8E96 - chains A and B of the 4 polymer chains in the assembly; structure by electron microscopy, 3.38 A resolution.

# Chain A
Molecule: Glutamate receptor ionotropic, NMDA 1
Source organism: Homo sapiens
Reference sequence: Q05586 (NMDZ1_HUMAN); residue numbers follow UniProt; this construct covers 19-847
Amino-acid sequence (829 residues; row label = number of the first residue in the row):
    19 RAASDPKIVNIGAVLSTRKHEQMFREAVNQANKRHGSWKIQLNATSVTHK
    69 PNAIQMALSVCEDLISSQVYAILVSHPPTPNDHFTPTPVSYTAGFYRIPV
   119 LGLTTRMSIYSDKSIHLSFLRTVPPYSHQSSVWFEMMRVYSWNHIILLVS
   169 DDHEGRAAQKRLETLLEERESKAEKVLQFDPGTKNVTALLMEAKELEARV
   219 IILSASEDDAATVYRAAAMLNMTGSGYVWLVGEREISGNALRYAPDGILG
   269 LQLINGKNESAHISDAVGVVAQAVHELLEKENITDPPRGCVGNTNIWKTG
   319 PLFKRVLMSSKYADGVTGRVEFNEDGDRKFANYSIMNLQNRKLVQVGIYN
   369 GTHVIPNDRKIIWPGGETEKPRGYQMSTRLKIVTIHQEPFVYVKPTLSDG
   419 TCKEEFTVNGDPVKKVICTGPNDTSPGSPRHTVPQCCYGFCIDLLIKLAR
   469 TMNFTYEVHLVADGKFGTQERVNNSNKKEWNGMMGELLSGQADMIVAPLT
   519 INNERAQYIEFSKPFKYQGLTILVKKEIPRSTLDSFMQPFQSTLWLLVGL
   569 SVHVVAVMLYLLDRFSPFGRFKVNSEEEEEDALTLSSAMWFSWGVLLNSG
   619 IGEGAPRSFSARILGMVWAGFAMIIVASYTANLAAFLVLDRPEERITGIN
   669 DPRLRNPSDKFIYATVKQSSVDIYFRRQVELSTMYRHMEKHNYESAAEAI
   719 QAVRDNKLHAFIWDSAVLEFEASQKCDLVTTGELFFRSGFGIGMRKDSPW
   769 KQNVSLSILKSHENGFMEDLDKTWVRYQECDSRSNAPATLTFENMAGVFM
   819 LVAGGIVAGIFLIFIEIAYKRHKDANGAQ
Disordered / not traced: 19-24, 491-494, 556-559, 583-602, 618-625, 799-847
Differences from the reference sequence: engineered mutation Ser22 (Cys in Q05586), Asn844 (Arg in Q05586), Gly845 (Arg in Q05586), Ala846 (Lys in Q05586)
Disulfide bonds: Cys79-Cys308, Cys436-Cys455, Cys744-Cys798
Glycans and other covalent adducts: N-acetylglucosamine (NAG) linked to Asn771
Residues lining bound ligands: glycine (GLY): Phe484, Pro516, Leu517, Thr518, Arg523, Ser687, Ser688, Trp731, Asp732

# Chain B
Molecule: Glutamate receptor ionotropic, NMDA 2D
Source organism: Homo sapiens
Reference sequence: O15399 (NMDE4_HUMAN); residue numbers follow UniProt; this construct covers 28-879
Amino-acid sequence (887 residues; each row starts with the number of its first residue; numbers below 1 keep their minus sign (Trp-7 is residue -7)):
    -7 WSHPQFEKGGGSGGGSGGSAWSHPQFEKGALVPRGFPEEAPGPGGAGGPG
    43 GGLGGARPLNVALVFSGPAYAAEAARLGPAVAAAVRSPGLDVRPVALVLN
    93 GSDPRSLVLQLCDLLSGLRVHGVVFEDDSRAPAVAPILDFLSAQTSLPIV
   143 AVHGGAALVLTPKEKGSTFLQLGSSTEQQLQVIFEVLEEYDWTSFVAVTT
   193 RAPGHRAFLSYIEVLTDGSLVGWEHRGALTLDPGAGEAVLSAQLRSVSAQ
   243 IRLLFCAREEAEPVFRAAEEAGLTGSGYVWFMVGPQLAGGGGSGAPGEPP
   293 LLPGGAPLPAGLFAVRSAGWRDDLARRVAAGVAVVARGAQALLRDYGFLP
   343 ELGHDCRAQNRTHRGESLHRYFMNITWDNRDYSFNEDGFLVNPSLVVISL
   393 TRDRTWEVVGSWEQQTLRLKYPLWSRYGRFLQPVDDTQHLTVATLEERPF
   443 VIVEPADPISGTCIRDSVPCRSQLNRTHSPPPDAPRPEKRCCKGFCIDIL
   493 KRLAHTIGFSYDLYLVTNGKHGKKIDGVWNGMIGEVFYQRADMAIGSLTI
   543 NEERSEIVDFSVPFVETGISVMVARSNGTVSPSAFLEPYSPAVWVMMFVM
   593 CLTVVAVTVFIFEYLSPVGYNRSLATGKRPGGSTFTIGKSIWLLWALVFN
   643 NSVPVENPRGTTSKIMVLVWAFFAVIFLASYTANLAAFMIQEEYVDTVSG
   693 LSDRKFQRPQEQYPPLKFGTVPNGSTEKNIRSNYPDMHSYMVRYNQPRVE
   743 EALTQLKAGKLDAFIYDAAVLNYMARKDEGCKLVTIGSGKVFATTGYGIA
   793 LHKGSRWKRPIDLALLQFLGDDEIEMLERLWLSGICHNDKIEVMSSKLDI
   843 DNMAGVFYMLLVAMGLSLLVFAWEHLVYWRLRHCLGP
Disordered / not traced: -7 to 47, 279-297, 340-343, 468-477, 569-632, 642-651, 682-689, 830-845, 863-879
Differences from the reference sequence: expression tag (-7 to 27)
Disulfide bonds: Cys104-Cys348, Cys455-Cys483, Cys462-Cys484
Glycans and other covalent adducts: N-acetylglucosamine (NAG) linked to Asn715
Residues lining bound ligands: glutamic acid (GLU): His513, Ser539, Leu540, Thr541, Arg546, Val713, Gly716, Ser717, Thr718, Tyr758, Asp759

# How chain A and chain B interact
Contacting residue pairs (55; chain A residue first):
  Pro69(A) - Gln351(B)
  Asn70(A) - Gln351(B)
  Ala71(A) - Phe132(B)  hydrophobic
  Ala71(A) - Gln136(B)
  Ile72(A) - Gln136(B)
  Ile72(A) - Cys348(B)  hydrophobic
  Ile72(A) - Arg349(B)
  Gln73(A) - Arg349(B)  hydrogen bond
  Ala75(A) - Val100(B)  hydrophobic
  Leu76(A) - Val100(B)  hydrophobic
  Leu76(A) - Leu101(B)  hydrophobic
  Cys79(A) - Ser98(B)
  Thr105(A) - Phe132(B)
  Pro106(A) - Phe132(B)  hydrophobic
  Tyr109(A) - Pro128(B)
  Tyr109(A) - Ile129(B)  hydrophobic
  Tyr109(A) - Phe132(B)  hydrophobic
  Tyr109(A) - Glu156(B)  hydrogen bond
  Thr110(A) - Pro96(B)
  Phe113(A) - Pro96(B)  hydrophobic
  Phe113(A) - Pro128(B)  hydrophobic
  Tyr114(A) - Asp95(B)  hydrogen bond
  Tyr114(A) - Pro96(B)  hydrogen bond (side chain-backbone)
  Asp130(A) - Thr153(B)
  Asp130(A) - Pro154(B)
  Lys131(A) - Pro195(B)
  Ser132(A) - Leu152(B)
  Ser132(A) - Thr153(B)  hydrogen bond (side chain-backbone)
  Ile133(A) - Leu152(B)  hydrophobic
  Ile133(A) - Pro154(B)
  Leu135(A) - Pro195(B)  hydrophobic
  His171(A) - Pro154(B)
  Cys308(A) - Pro96(B)
  Cys308(A) - Arg97(B)
  Val309(A) - Arg97(B)
  Asn311(A) - Asp95(B)
  Thr312(A) - Asp95(B)
  Pro319(A) - Arg193(B)
  Arg489(A) - Gly210(B)
  Thr561(A) - Ala846(B)
  Met634(A) - Ala638(B)
  Val635(A) - Ser859(B)
  Phe639(A) - Ala855(B)
  Ala649(A) - Leu677(B)  hydrophobic
  Ala653(A) - Met681(B)  hydrophobic
  Pro670(A) - Gly826(B)
  Arg671(A) - Ile827(B)
  Arg673(A) - Arg821(B)  hydrogen bond (side chain-backbone)
  Ser676(A) - Asp770(B)  hydrogen bond
  Val697(A) - Arg457(B)
  Val697(A) - Asp458(B)
  Ser700(A) - Asp458(B)
  Thr701(A) - Asp458(B)
  Arg704(A) - Glu446(B)  salt bridge
  Arg704(A) - Ile456(B)
Other interface residues (no listed pair), chain A (46 interface residues in all): Leu632, Ala637, Ala645, Asn674, Arg694, Glu698
Other interface residues (no listed pair), chain B (42 interface residues in all): Ser94, Cys104, Ala125, Phe641, Tyr673, Leu822, Ser825, Met856

# Overview
Chain A and chain B form an interface of 46 and 42 residues respectively; the contacts include 7 hydrogen
bonds and 1 salt bridge. Polar pairs include Arg704(A)-Glu446(B), Gln73(A)-Arg349(B) and Tyr109(A)-Glu156(B).
Bound to chain A: glycine. Bound to chain B: glutamic acid.
Chain A is Glutamate receptor ionotropic, NMDA 1 and chain B is Glutamate receptor ionotropic, NMDA 2D, both
from Homo sapiens; the structure, Glycine and glutamate bound Human GluN1a-GluN2D NMDA receptor, was
determined by electron microscopy together with 8E92, 8E93, 8E94, 8E97 and 8E98 from the same study.
